PDB entry 4ZU6 | X-ray diffraction, 2.03 A resolution | chains X and B

Chain X:
Protein: Cysteine synthase
Source organism: Haemophilus influenzae KW20
Notes: EC 2.5.1.47
UniProtKB: P45040 (CYSK_HAEIN); residue numbers follow UniProt; this construct covers 1-316
Amino-acid sequence (332 residues; row label = number of the first residue in the row; numbers below 1 keep their minus sign (His-15 is residue -15)):
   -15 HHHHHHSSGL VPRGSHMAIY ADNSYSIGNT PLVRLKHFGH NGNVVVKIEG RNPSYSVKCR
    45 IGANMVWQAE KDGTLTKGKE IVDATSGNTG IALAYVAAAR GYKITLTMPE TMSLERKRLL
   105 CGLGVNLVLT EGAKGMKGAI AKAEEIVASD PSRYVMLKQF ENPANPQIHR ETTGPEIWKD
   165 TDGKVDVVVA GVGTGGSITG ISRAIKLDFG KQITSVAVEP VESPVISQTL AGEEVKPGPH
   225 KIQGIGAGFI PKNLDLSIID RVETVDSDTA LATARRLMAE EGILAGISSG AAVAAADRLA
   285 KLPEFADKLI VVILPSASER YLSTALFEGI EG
Unresolved in the structure: -15 to 0, 120-121, 312-316
Differences from the reference sequence: expression tag (-15 to 0)
Ligand contacts:
  - O-acetylserine (OAS): Lys42, Ala68, Thr69, Ser70, Gly71, Asn72, Thr73, Gln143, Phe144, Gly177, Thr178, Gly228, Ile229, Ala231
  - pyridoxal phosphate (PLP): Lys42, Asn72, Thr73, Arg100, His153, Gly175, Val176, Gly177, Thr178, Gly179, Gly180, Ser181, Gln227, Gly228, Ile229, Ser272, Pro299, Ser300, Tyr305
Swiss-Prot annotation at these positions:
  - binding site (hydrogen sulfide): Asn7, Arg35, Leu268
  - binding site (pyridoxal 5'-phosphate): Asn72, Gly177 to Ser181, Ser272
  - modified residue: Lys42 (N6-(pyridoxal phosphate)lysine)

Chain B:
Protein: C-terminal peptide from Serine acetyltransferase
UniProtKB: P29847 (CYSE_SALTY); residues 264-273 here = UniProt positions 264-273
Amino-acid sequence (10 residues; row label = number of the first residue in the row):
   264 HHTFEYGDGI
Unresolved in the structure: 264-266, 271-273

Interface between chain X and chain B:
Residue-residue contacts (19; chain X residue first):
  Thr69(X) with Gly270(B)
  Ser70(X) with Gly270(B), hydrogen bond (backbone-backbone)
  Thr95(X) with Phe267(B)
  Met96(X) with Phe267(B), hydrophobic
  Lys118(X) with Tyr269(B)
  Gly119(X) with Glu268(B); Tyr269(B)
  Gly122(X) with Tyr269(B)
  Gly222(X) with Phe267(B); Glu268(B)
  Pro223(X) with Phe267(B); Glu268(B)
  His224(X) with Phe267(B), hydrogen bond (backbone-backbone)
  Lys225(X) with Phe267(B)
  Gln227(X) with Phe267(B)
  Gly230(X) with Glu268(B)
  Ala231(X) with Glu268(B); Tyr269(B); Gly270(B)
Other interface residues (no listed pair), chain X (20 interface residues in all): Pro93, Ala117, Ala123, Phe144, Ile226, Phe233

In short:
The interface between chain X and chain B involves 20 residues on one side and 4 on the other, with 2 hydrogen
bonds. The backbones hydrogen-bond at Ser70(X)-Gly270(B) and His224(X)-Phe267(B). Chain X binds O-acetylserine
and pyridoxal phosphate.
Here chain X is Cysteine synthase (Haemophilus influenzae KW20) and chain B is C-terminal peptide from Serine
acetyltransferase. Entry 4ZU6 (Crystal Structure of O-Acetylserine Sulfhydrylase from Haemophilus influenzae
in complex with pre-reactive o-acetyl serine, alpha-aminoacrylate reaction ...) was determined by X-ray
diffraction.
